Entry 3Q3M (X-ray diffraction, 1.75 A resolution); this record covers chains D and F of the 8 polymer chains in the assembly.

[Chain D]
Protein: Toluene-4-monooxygenase system protein A
Organism: Pseudomonas mendocina
Notes: EC 1.14.13.-
Reference sequence: Q6Q8Q7 (Q6Q8Q7_PSEME); the author numbering skips numbers that UniProt does not, so the offset changes along the chain: 1-491 = UniProt 1-491; 500-508 = UniProt 492-500
Amino-acid sequence (500 residues; numbered 1 to 508; 8 numbers in that range are skipped by the numbering (no residue carries them; nothing is unmodelled there); the number before each row is that of its first residue):
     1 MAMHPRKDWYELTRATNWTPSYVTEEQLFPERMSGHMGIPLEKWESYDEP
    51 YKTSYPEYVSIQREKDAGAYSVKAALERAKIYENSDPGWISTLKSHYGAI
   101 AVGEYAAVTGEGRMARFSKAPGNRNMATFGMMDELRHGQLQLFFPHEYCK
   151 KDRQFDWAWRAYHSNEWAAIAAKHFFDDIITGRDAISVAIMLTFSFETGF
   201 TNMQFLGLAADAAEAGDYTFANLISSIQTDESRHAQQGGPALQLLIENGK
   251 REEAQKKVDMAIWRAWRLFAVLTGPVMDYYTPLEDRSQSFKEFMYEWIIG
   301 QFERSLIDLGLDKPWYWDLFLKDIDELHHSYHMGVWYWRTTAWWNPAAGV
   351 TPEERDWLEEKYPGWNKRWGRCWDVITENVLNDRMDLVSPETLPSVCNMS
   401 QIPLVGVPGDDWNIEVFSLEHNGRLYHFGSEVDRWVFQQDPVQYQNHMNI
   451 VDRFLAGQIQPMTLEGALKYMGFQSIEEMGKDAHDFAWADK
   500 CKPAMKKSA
Unresolved in the structure: 1, 501-508
Metal / ion sites: Fe ion site 1: E104, E134, H137 (together with 4-bromobenzoic acid); Fe ion site 2: E134, E197, E231, H234 (together with 4-bromobenzoic acid)
Ligand contacts:
  - 4-bromobenzoic acid (Z82), molecule 1: R6, Y51, K52
  - 4-bromobenzoic acid (Z82), molecule 2: A99, I100, G103, E104, A107, E134, Y162, F176, I180, L192, F196, E197, F205, E231, H234

[Chain F]
Protein: Toluene-4-monooxygenase system protein E
Organism: Pseudomonas mendocina
Notes: EC 1.14.13.-
Reference sequence: Q00460 (TMOE_PSEME); numbering as in UniProt (aligned over 1-305)
Amino-acid sequence (307 residues; each row starts with the number of its first residue; note: 20 numbers in that range are skipped by the numbering (no residue carries them; nothing is unmodelled there)):
     1 MSFESKKPMRTWSHLAEMRKKPSEYDIVSRKLHYSTNNPDSPWELSPDSP
    51 MNLWYKQYRNASPLKHDNWDAFTDPDQLVYRTYNLMQDGQESYVQSLFDQ
   101 FNEREHDQMVREGWEHTMARCYSPLRYLFHCLQMSSAYVQQMAPASTISN
   151 CCILQTADSLRWLTHTAYRTHELSLTYPDAGLGEHERELWEKEPGWQGLR
   201 ELMEKQLTAFDWGEAFVSLNLVVKPMIVESIFKPLQQQAWENNDTLLPLL
   251 IDSQLKDAERHSRWSKALVKHALENPDNHAVIEGWIEKWRPLADRAAEAY
   301 LSMLS
   326 SD
Unresolved in the structure: 1-2
Ligand contacts: 4-bromobenzoic acid (Z82): L221, K266, V269, L273, H279, I282, E283, I286

[Interface between chain D and chain F]
Pairs across the interface (195; chain D residue first):
  A2(D) - D99(F)  hydrogen bond (backbone-side chain)
  A2(D) - N102(F)  hydrogen bond (backbone-side chain)
  A2(D) - E103(F)  hydrogen bond (backbone-side chain)
  M3(D) - Q95(F)
  M3(D) - D99(F)
  M3(D) - Y168(F)
  H4(D) - N102(F)  hydrogen bond
  H4(D) - Y168(F)  hydrogen bond (backbone-side chain)
  H4(D) - E172(F)  salt bridge
  H4(D) - L175(F)
  D8(D) - H171(F)  hydrogen bond (backbone-side chain)
  W9(D) - T164(F)
  W9(D) - Y168(F)
  W9(D) - H171(F)
  L12(D) - R126(F)
  L12(D) - A167(F)
  L12(D) - H171(F)
  L12(D) - G183(F)
  T13(D) - L163(F)
  T13(D) - A167(F)
  A15(D) - R126(F)  hydrogen bond (backbone-side chain)
  A15(D) - Y127(F)  hydrogen bond (backbone-side chain)
  T16(D) - Y127(F)
  T16(D) - H130(F)
  N17(D) - Y127(F)
  N17(D) - R187(F)
  W18(D) - C131(F)  hydrophobic
  W18(D) - R187(F)
  W18(D) - W190(F)
  W18(D) - E191(F)
  W18(D) - R200(F)
  W18(D) - E204(F)  hydrogen bond
  T19(D) - R187(F)  hydrogen bond
  T19(D) - E191(F)  hydrogen bond (backbone-side chain)
  T19(D) - R200(F)  hydrogen bond (backbone-side chain)
  P20(D) - R200(F)
  P20(D) - E204(F)
  S21(D) - R200(F)  hydrogen bond
  S21(D) - E204(F)  hydrogen bond (backbone-side chain)
  Y22(D) - Q197(F)  hydrogen bond
  Y22(D) - R200(F)
  Y22(D) - E201(F)
  Y22(D) - E204(F)  hydrogen bond (backbone-side chain)
  V23(D) - E204(F)  hydrogen bond (backbone-side chain)
  V23(D) - T208(F)
  Q27(D) - T208(F)
  Q27(D) - F210(F)
  L28(D) - L207(F)  hydrophobic
  R32(D) - P50(F)  hydrogen bond (side chain-backbone)
  R32(D) - W54(F)
  M33(D) - M51(F)  hydrophobic
  M33(D) - W54(F)
  E45(D) - R187(F)  salt bridge
  Y55(D) - Y83(F)  hydrogen bond
  Y55(D) - Q87(F)  hydrogen bond
  Y55(D) - A157(F)
  Y55(D) - D158(F)
  Y55(D) - R161(F)
  P56(D) - E91(F)
  P56(D) - Q95(F)
  Y58(D) - Y80(F)  hydrogen bond
  V59(D) - N84(F)
  V59(D) - D88(F)
  S60(D) - D88(F)
  Q62(D) - Y80(F)  hydrogen bond
  Q62(D) - N84(F)
  R63(D) - L85(F)
  R63(D) - D88(F)  salt bridge
  D66(D) - Y80(F)
  Y70(D) - R81(F)
  V102(D) - L32(F)
  V102(D) - Y34(F)  hydrophobic
  Y105(D) - L32(F)  hydrophobic
  Y105(D) - H33(F)
  Y105(D) - S146(F)  hydrogen bond (side chain-backbone)
  Y105(D) - S149(F)
  Y105(D) - N150(F)  hydrogen bond
  A106(D) - Y34(F)
  V108(D) - Q140(F)
  V108(D) - I153(F)  hydrophobic
  T109(D) - Y55(F)
  T109(D) - Q140(F)  hydrogen bond
  G112(D) - Q140(F)
  G112(D) - Q141(F)  hydrogen bond (backbone-side chain)
  R113(D) - M51(F)
  R113(D) - Y55(F)  hydrogen bond
  R113(D) - Q141(F)  hydrogen bond
  A115(D) - M134(F)
  A115(D) - A137(F)  hydrophobic
  R116(D) - M134(F)
  R116(D) - Q141(F)
  R116(D) - L207(F)  hydrogen bond (side chain-backbone)
  R116(D) - F210(F)
  F117(D) - Y138(F)  hydrophobic
  F117(D) - Q141(F)
  R124(D) - H130(F)  hydrogen bond
  R124(D) - Q133(F)
  R124(D) - M134(F)
  N125(D) - H130(F)
  N125(D) - Q133(F)  hydrogen bond
  N125(D) - L160(F)
  T128(D) - Q133(F)  hydrogen bond
  T128(D) - T156(F)
  T128(D) - L160(F)
  F129(D) - L160(F)  hydrophobic
  M131(D) - A137(F)  hydrophobic
  M131(D) - Q140(F)
  M131(D) - T156(F)
  M132(D) - Y80(F)
  M132(D) - Y83(F)  hydrophobic
  M132(D) - I153(F)  hydrophobic
  M132(D) - L154(F)  hydrophobic
  M132(D) - A157(F)  hydrophobic
  L135(D) - N150(F)
  L135(D) - I153(F)  hydrophobic
  R136(D) - Y80(F)
  Q139(D) - V28(F)
  Q139(D) - V79(F)
  Q139(D) - Y80(F)  hydrogen bond (side chain-backbone)
  Q139(D) - N150(F)
  L142(D) - W12(F)
  L142(D) - V28(F)
  L142(D) - L32(F)  hydrophobic
  F143(D) - E24(F)
  F143(D) - V28(F)  hydrophobic
  H146(D) - R10(F)
  H146(D) - T11(F)  hydrogen bond
  H146(D) - W12(F)
  H146(D) - I27(F)
  C149(D) - P8(F)
  C149(D) - M9(F)
  C149(D) - W12(F)  hydrophobic
  K150(D) - P8(F)
  K150(D) - M9(F)  hydrogen bond (backbone-backbone)
  K151(D) - P8(F)
  R153(D) - K6(F)
  R153(D) - K7(F)  hydrogen bond (side chain-backbone)
  R153(D) - P8(F)
  R153(D) - M9(F)
  F155(D) - W12(F)
  D156(D) - W12(F)
  D156(D) - S13(F)  hydrogen bond
  A158(D) - W12(F)  hydrophobic
  W159(D) - W12(F)  hydrophobic
  W159(D) - S13(F)
  W159(D) - H14(F)  hydrogen bond
  W159(D) - R30(F)
  W159(D) - K31(F)  hydrogen bond (side chain-backbone)
  W159(D) - L32(F)
  R160(D) - S13(F)
  Y162(D) - Y34(F)
  H163(D) - K31(F)  hydrogen bond (side chain-backbone)
  H163(D) - Y34(F)
  H163(D) - N37(F)  hydrogen bond
  I170(D) - E44(F)
  K173(D) - Y34(F)
  K173(D) - E44(F)
  H174(D) - E44(F)
  H174(D) - L45(F)
  D177(D) - Y34(F)  hydrogen bond
  D177(D) - W43(F)
  D177(D) - E44(F)  hydrogen bond (side chain-backbone)
  D177(D) - L45(F)
  D178(D) - L45(F)
  T181(D) - W43(F)
  T181(D) - M51(F)
  G182(D) - M51(F)
  R183(D) - M51(F)
  V442(D) - S46(F)
  V442(D) - S49(F)
  Q443(D) - L45(F)
  Q443(D) - S46(F)  hydrogen bond (backbone-backbone)
  Q443(D) - S49(F)
  Q443(D) - P50(F)
  Y444(D) - S46(F)
  Q445(D) - S46(F)
  N446(D) - S46(F)  hydrogen bond (backbone-side chain)
  N446(D) - P47(F)
  H447(D) - E44(F)  salt bridge
  H447(D) - L45(F)
  H447(D) - S46(F)
  H447(D) - P47(F)
  R453(D) - E44(F)  salt bridge
  E465(D) - F3(F)
  L468(D) - F3(F)  hydrophobic
  K469(D) - F3(F)
  F473(D) - F3(F)
  Q474(D) - K6(F)  hydrogen bond (backbone-side chain)
  S475(D) - E4(F)
  S475(D) - K6(F)
  I476(D) - F3(F)  hydrophobic
  I476(D) - E4(F)  hydrogen bond (backbone-backbone)
  E477(D) - S5(F)
  E477(D) - K6(F)  hydrogen bond (side chain-backbone)
  M479(D) - F3(F)  hydrophobic
Other interface residues (no listed pair), chain D (93 interface residues in all): F29, P30, L41, D133, P145, D152
Other interface residues (no listed pair), chain F (88 interface residues in all): S29, D48, L53, F98, T170, K205

[Summary]
The interface between chain D and chain F involves 93 residues on one side and 88 on the other; the contacts
include 48 hydrogen bonds and 5 salt bridges. Polar contacts include H4(D)-E172(F), E45(D)-R187(F) and
R63(D)-D88(F). Bound to chain D: 4-bromobenzoic acid.
Chain D is Toluene-4-monooxygenase system protein A and chain F is Toluene-4-monooxygenase system protein E,
both from Pseudomonas mendocina; the structure, Toluene 4 monooxygenase HD Complex with Inhibitor
4-Bromobenzoate, was determined by X-ray diffraction, deposited together with 3Q14, 3Q2A, 3Q3N, 3Q3O, 3RI7 and
3RMK.
